PDB entry 2W1M | X-ray diffraction, 1.78 A resolution | chain A

# Chain A
Protein: Lysozyme C
Organism: Gallus gallus
Notes: EC 3.2.1.17
UniProt: P00698 (LYSC_CHICK); residues 1-129 here correspond to UniProt positions 19-147 (UniProt number = residue number + 18)
Chain sequence (129 residues; numbered 1 to 129; the number before each row is that of its first residue):
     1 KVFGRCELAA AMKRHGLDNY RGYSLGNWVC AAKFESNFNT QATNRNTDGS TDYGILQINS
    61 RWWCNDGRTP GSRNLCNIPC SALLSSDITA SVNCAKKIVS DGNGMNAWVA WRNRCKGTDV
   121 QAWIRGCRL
Cystine bridges: C6-C127, C30-C115, C64-C80, C76-C94
Metal / ion sites: Na+: S60, C64, S72, R73
Swiss-Prot annotation at these positions:
  - active site: E35, D52
  - binding site (substrate): D101

# Overview
S60, C64, S72 and R73 coordinate Na+. From UniProt: active-site residues E35 and D52 and substrate-binding
residue D101.
Chain A is Lysozyme C (Gallus gallus); the structure, THE INTERDEPENDENCE OF WAVELENGTH, REDUNDANCY AND DOSE
IN SULFUR SAD EXPERIMENTS: 2.070 A WAVELENGTH with 2theta ..., was determined by X-ray diffraction (same
publication as 2W1Y, 2W1X and 2W1L).
